Entry 5VGJ (X-ray diffraction, 3.46 A resolution); this record covers chains G and H of the 3 polymer chains in the assembly.

# Chain G
Molecule: 1FD6-V1V2-wito
From: Human immunodeficiency virus 1
Amino-acid sequence (134 residues; each row starts with the number of its first residue; note: 4 numbers in that range are skipped by the numbering (no residue carries them; nothing is unmodelled there); a row labelled like 165A-165E holds insertion residues (165A, then the next letters in order)):
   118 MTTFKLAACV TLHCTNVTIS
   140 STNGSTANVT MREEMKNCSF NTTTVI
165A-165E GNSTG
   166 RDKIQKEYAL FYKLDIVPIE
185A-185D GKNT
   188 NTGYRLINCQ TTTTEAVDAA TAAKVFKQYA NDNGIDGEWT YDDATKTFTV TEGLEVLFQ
Unresolved in the structure: 140-149, 185A-185D, 246
Cystine bridges: Cys126-Cys196, Cys131-Cys157
Covalent attachments: N-acetylglucosamine (NAG) linked to Asn133, Asn165B; glycan linked to Asn156, Asn160
Reported in the primary citation:
  - post-translational modification sites: Asn133, Asn156, Asn160
  - mutagenesis - S158A, N160K, T162A: decreased binding to VRC38.01 Fab Heavy Chain (chain H)

# Chain H
Molecule: VRC38.01 Fab Heavy Chain
From: Homo sapiens
Notes: antibody fragment or engineered binder
Amino-acid sequence (236 residues; numbered 1 to 225 plus 11 insertion-coded residues; the number before each row is that of its first residue; a row labelled like 82A-82C holds insertion residues (82A, then the next letters in order)):
     1 EVQLVESGGK LVQPGGSLRL SCEASGESVG DNDMHWVRQV AGKGLEWVSS IGSSGDTYYI
    61 DAVKGRFTVS RDKGRNSVYL QM
82A-82C KTL
    83 TVGDTGVYFC VRGPESGW
100A-100H FYHYYWGL
   101 GVWGRGTTVT VSSASTKGPS VFPLAPSSKS TSGGTAALGC LVKDYFPEPV TVSWNSGALT
   161 SGVHTFPAVL QSSGLYSLSS VVTVPSSSLG TQTYICNVNH KPSNTKVDKR VEPKSCDKGL
   221 EVLFQ
Unresolved in the structure: 129-130, 216-225
Cystine bridges: Cys22-Cys92, Cys140-Cys196

# How chain G and chain H interact
Pairs across the interface - 13 pairs, chain G then chain H:
  His130(G) - His100C(H)
  His130(G) - Tyr100D(H)
  Thr132(G) - Tyr100B(H)
  Thr132(G) - His100C(H)  hydrogen bond
  Asn133(G) - Tyr100B(H)  hydrogen bond (backbone-side chain)
  Val134(G) - Tyr100B(H)
  Thr135(G) - Tyr100B(H)
  Asn156(G) - His100C(H)  hydrogen bond
  Ser158(G) - Tyr100D(H)  hydrogen bond
  Lys168(G) - Asp31(H)  salt bridge
  Lys171(G) - Glu97(H)  salt bridge
  Lys171(G) - Trp100(H)
  Glu172(G) - Trp100(H)
Interface residues without a listed pair, chain G (13 interface residues in all): Cys157, Phe159, Tyr173
Interface features reported in the paper:
  - pairs named by the authors: Lys168(G)-Asp31(H) (salt bridge), Lys171(G)-Glu97(H)
  - epitope / paratope residues, chain G: Asn133(G), Asn156(G), Ser158(G), Lys168(G), Lys171(G)
  - epitope / paratope residues, chain H: Asp31(H), Glu97(H)

# Overview
The interface between chain G and chain H involves 13 residues on one side and 6 on the other; the contacts
include 4 hydrogen bonds and 2 salt bridges. Among the polar pairs are Lys168(G)-Asp31(H), Lys171(G)-Glu97(H)
and Thr132(G)-His100C(H). The paper describes a salt bridge between Lys168(G) and Asp31(H); a contact between
Lys171(G) and Glu97(H). From the paper: S158A, N160K and T162A of chain G reduce binding to VRC38.01 Fab Heavy
Chain (chain H); epitope/paratope residues Asn133(G), Asn156(G) and Asp31(H) among others.
Chain G is 1FD6-V1V2-wito (Human immunodeficiency virus 1) and chain H is VRC38.01 Fab Heavy Chain (Homo
sapiens); the structure, Crystal Structure of the Human Fab VRC38.01, an HIV-1 V1V2-Directed Neutralizing
Antibody Isolated from Donor N90 ..., was determined by X-ray diffraction, deposited together with 5EWI.
